Entry 8UUP (electron microscopy, 2.11 A resolution); this record covers chains A and B of the 6 polymer chains in the assembly.

== Chain A ==
Name: Fusion glycoprotein F0
Organism: Measles virus strain Ichinose-B95a
UniProtKB: Q786F3 (FUS_MEASC); numbering as in UniProt (aligned over 1-112)
Chain sequence (112 residues; each row starts with the number of its first residue):
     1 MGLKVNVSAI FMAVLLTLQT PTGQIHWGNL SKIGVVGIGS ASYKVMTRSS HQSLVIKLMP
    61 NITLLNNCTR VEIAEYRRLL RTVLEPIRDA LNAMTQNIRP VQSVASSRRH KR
Disordered / not traced: 1-23, 105-112
Swiss-Prot annotation at these positions:
  - region: T69 to T95 (HRC)
  - site: R112 (Cleavage)
  - glycosylation (N-linked (GlcNAc...) asparagine): N29, N61
Covalent attachments: N-acetylglucosamine (NAG) linked to N29, N61, N67

== Chain B ==
Name: Fusion glycoprotein F0
Organism: Measles virus strain Ichinose-B95a
UniProtKB: Q786F3 (FUS_MEASC); numbering as in UniProt (aligned over 113-495)
Chain sequence (420 residues; each row starts with the number of its first residue):
   113 FAGVVLAGAA LGVATAAQIT AGIALHQSML NSQAIDNLRA SLETTNQAIE AIRQAGQGMI
   173 LAVQGVQDYI NNELIPSMNQ LSCDLIGQKL GLKLLRYYTE ILSLFGPSLR DPISAEISIQ
   233 ALSYALGGDI NKVLEKLGYS GGDLLGILES RGIKARITHV DTESYFIVLS IAYPTLSEIK
   293 GVIVHRLEGV SYNIGSQEWY TTVPKYVATQ GYLISNFDES SCTFMPEGTV CSQNALYPMS
   353 PLLQECLRGS TKSCARTLVS GSFGNRFILS QGNLIANCAS ILCKCYTTGT IINQDPDKIL
   413 TYIAADHCPV VEVNGVTIQV GSRRYPDAVY LHRIDLGPPI SLGRLDVGTN LGNAIAKLED
   473 AKELLESSDQ ILRSMKGLSS TSIGVDDDDK AGWSHPQFEK GGGSGGGSGG GSWSHPQFEK
Disordered / not traced: 113-114, 487-532
Construct notes: engineered mutation G170 (Glu in Q786F3), G455 (Glu in Q786F3); expression tag (496-532)
Swiss-Prot annotation at these positions:
  - region: F113 to H138 (Fusion peptide)
Cystine bridges: C334-C343, C358-C366, C390-C395, C397-C420

== Chain A / chain B interface ==
Contacting residue pairs (187):
  Q24(A) - T321(B)  hydrogen bond
  Q24(A) - G323(B)
  Q24(A) - R360(B)
  I25(A) - H297(B)
  I25(A) - V319(B)  hydrophobic
  I25(A) - T321(B)
  I25(A) - L359(B)
  H26(A) - L359(B)  hydrogen bond (backbone-backbone)
  H26(A) - R360(B)
  H26(A) - G361(B)
  W27(A) - H297(B)
  W27(A) - L299(B)  hydrophobic
  N29(A) - G361(B)  hydrogen bond (side chain-backbone)
  N29(A) - T363(B)
  S31(A) - Y414(B)  hydrogen bond (backbone-side chain)
  S31(A) - Y437(B)
  K32(A) - I411(B)
  K32(A) - Y414(B)
  K32(A) - I446(B)
  I33(A) - Y304(B)
  I33(A) - T313(B)  hydrogen bond (backbone-side chain)
  I33(A) - L448(B)  hydrophobic
  G34(A) - E300(B)
  G34(A) - G301(B)
  G34(A) - V302(B)  hydrogen bond (backbone-backbone)
  G34(A) - L412(B)
  V35(A) - E300(B)
  V35(A) - T313(B)
  V36(A) - L299(B)
  V36(A) - E300(B)  hydrogen bond (backbone-backbone)
  V36(A) - I380(B)  hydrophobic
  V36(A) - S382(B)
  V36(A) - I387(B)  hydrophobic
  V36(A) - Y437(B)
  G37(A) - R298(B)
  I38(A) - R298(B)  hydrogen bond (backbone-backbone)
  I38(A) - E300(B)
  I38(A) - I380(B)  hydrophobic
  G39(A) - V296(B)
  G39(A) - H297(B)
  G39(A) - R298(B)  hydrogen bond (backbone-backbone)
  S40(A) - I295(B)
  S40(A) - V296(B)
  S40(A) - H297(B)
  A41(A) - I295(B)
  A41(A) - V296(B)  hydrogen bond (backbone-backbone)
  A41(A) - T341(B)
  S42(A) - E290(B)
  S42(A) - V294(B)
  S42(A) - E339(B)  hydrogen bond (side chain-backbone)
  S42(A) - G340(B)
  S42(A) - T341(B)  hydrogen bond (backbone-backbone)
  Y43(A) - E290(B)
  Y43(A) - I291(B)  hydrogen bond (backbone-backbone)
  Y43(A) - V294(B)  hydrophobic
  Y43(A) - F329(B)  hydrophobic
  Y43(A) - T341(B)
  Y43(A) - C343(B)  hydrophobic
  Y43(A) - Q345(B)
  Y43(A) - N346(B)
  Y43(A) - A347(B)  hydrogen bond (side chain-backbone)
  Y43(A) - L348(B)  hydrophobic
  K44(A) - S289(B)
  K44(A) - E290(B)
  K44(A) - E339(B)
  K44(A) - T341(B)  hydrogen bond (backbone-backbone)
  K44(A) - V342(B)
  K44(A) - C343(B)  hydrogen bond (backbone-backbone)
  V45(A) - T287(B)
  V45(A) - L288(B)
  V45(A) - S289(B)  hydrogen bond (backbone-backbone)
  V45(A) - I291(B)  hydrophobic
  V45(A) - C343(B)
  M46(A) - I259(B)  hydrophobic
  M46(A) - S262(B)
  M46(A) - G264(B)
  M46(A) - P286(B)  hydrophobic
  M46(A) - T287(B)
  M46(A) - L288(B)  hydrophobic
  M46(A) - V342(B)  hydrophobic
  M46(A) - C343(B)
  M46(A) - S344(B)
  T47(A) - P286(B)
  T47(A) - T287(B)  hydrogen bond (backbone-backbone)
  R48(A) - G264(B)  hydrogen bond (side chain-backbone)
  R48(A) - A284(B)
  R48(A) - P286(B)
  S50(A) - A284(B)
  H51(A) - S282(B)
  H51(A) - I283(B)
  H51(A) - A284(B)
  Q52(A) - Y251(B)  hydrogen bond
  Q52(A) - L281(B)
  Q52(A) - S282(B)
  Q52(A) - I283(B)  hydrogen bond (backbone-backbone)
  S53(A) - I172(B)
  S53(A) - L173(B)  hydrogen bond (backbone-backbone)
  S53(A) - L281(B)
  L54(A) - L173(B)
  L54(A) - V175(B)  hydrophobic
  L54(A) - I279(B)
  L54(A) - V280(B)
  L54(A) - L281(B)  hydrogen bond (backbone-backbone)
  V55(A) - L154(B)  hydrophobic
  V55(A) - I172(B)  hydrophobic
  V55(A) - L173(B)  hydrogen bond (backbone-backbone)
  V55(A) - A174(B)  hydrophobic
  V55(A) - V175(B)  hydrogen bond (backbone-backbone)
  V55(A) - F278(B)  hydrophobic
  V55(A) - I279(B)
  I56(A) - V175(B)
  I56(A) - Y209(B)
  I56(A) - F278(B)
  I56(A) - I279(B)  hydrogen bond (backbone-backbone)
  I56(A) - L281(B)  hydrophobic
  K57(A) - L154(B)  hydrogen bond (side chain-backbone)
  K57(A) - T157(B)  hydrogen bond
  K57(A) - V175(B)  hydrogen bond (backbone-backbone)
  K57(A) - Q176(B)  hydrogen bond (backbone-side chain)
  L58(A) - Q176(B)
  L58(A) - Y209(B)  hydrophobic
  L58(A) - Y277(B)  hydrogen bond (backbone-backbone)
  L58(A) - I279(B)  hydrophobic
  M59(A) - Q176(B)
  M59(A) - Y277(B)  hydrophobic
  P60(A) - Q176(B)
  P60(A) - V178(B)  hydrophobic
  P60(A) - I182(B)  hydrophobic
  N61(A) - T157(B)  hydrogen bond (side chain-backbone)
  N61(A) - N158(B)
  N61(A) - Q179(B)  hydrogen bond (backbone-side chain)
  L64(A) - I187(B)  hydrophobic
  L65(A) - L186(B)  hydrophobic
  L65(A) - I187(B)  hydrophobic
  L65(A) - M190(B)  hydrophobic
  L65(A) - L202(B)  hydrophobic
  C68(A) - C195(B)  disulfide
  C68(A) - G199(B)  hydrogen bond (backbone-backbone)
  T69(A) - L202(B)
  E72(A) - G199(B)
  E72(A) - Q200(B)
  E72(A) - G203(B)
  E72(A) - L206(B)
  I73(A) - L206(B)  hydrophobic
  E75(A) - L207(B)
  Y76(A) - L206(B)
  Y76(A) - Y209(B)
  R77(A) - Y277(B)
  L79(A) - L207(B)  hydrophobic
  L79(A) - Y210(B)
  L80(A) - I213(B)  hydrophobic
  R81(A) - Y277(B)  hydrogen bond
  V83(A) - Y210(B)  hydrophobic
  V83(A) - F217(B)
  L84(A) - V272(B)
  L84(A) - Y277(B)  hydrophobic
  L84(A) - I279(B)  hydrophobic
  I87(A) - F217(B)
  I87(A) - P224(B)  hydrophobic
  I87(A) - V272(B)  hydrophobic
  R88(A) - V272(B)
  R88(A) - T274(B)  hydrogen bond
  A90(A) - I225(B)
  L91(A) - L137(B)  hydrophobic
  L91(A) - T270(B)
  L91(A) - H271(B)
  L91(A) - V272(B)
  M94(A) - L118(B)  hydrophobic
  M94(A) - G134(B)
  M94(A) - I225(B)  hydrophobic
  N97(A) - V117(B)
  N97(A) - L118(B)
  N97(A) - A119(B)  hydrogen bond (backbone-backbone)
  N97(A) - A122(B)
  N97(A) - L123(B)
  I98(A) - V116(B)  hydrophobic
  I98(A) - V117(B)
  I98(A) - G134(B)
  I98(A) - I135(B)  hydrophobic
  R99(A) - V116(B)
  R99(A) - V117(B)  hydrogen bond (backbone-backbone)
  R99(A) - A119(B)
  P100(A) - G115(B)
  P100(A) - V117(B)
  V101(A) - G115(B)  hydrogen bond (backbone-backbone)
  V101(A) - V116(B)
  V101(A) - V117(B)
Other interface residues (no listed pair), chain A (65 interface residues in all): L30, I62, T82, E85, T95, V104
Other interface residues (no listed pair), chain B (123 interface residues in all): Q130, H138, M141, L142, L150, M171, G177, I198, L214, G218, I231, A237, L238, L249, K266, I269, D273, E275, S276, Y285, V315, Y324, I326, C358, C366, V441
Inter-chain disulfides: C68(A)-C195(B)

== Overview ==
Chain A and chain B form an interface of 65 and 123 residues respectively, with 1 disulfide bond and 39
hydrogen bonds. Polar contacts include Q24(A)-T321(B), N29(A)-G361(B) and S31(A)-Y414(B). N-acetylglucosamine
is covalently linked to N29(A), N61(A) and N67(A).
Chain A is Fusion glycoprotein F0 and chain B is Fusion glycoprotein F0, both from Measles virus strain
Ichinose-B95a; the structure, Structure of the Measles virus Fusion protein in the pre-fusion conformation,
was determined by electron microscopy (same publication as 8UT2, 8UTF, 8UUQ and 9AT8).
